PDB entry 9OLJ | electron microscopy, 3.52 A resolution | chains E and F of the 7 polymer chains in the assembly

[Chain E (and F)]
Name: Vesicle-fusing ATPase
From: Cricetulus griseus
Notes: EC 3.6.4.6; chain F of this document is another copy of the same molecule, construct and numbering; everything in this record applies to it too
UniProt: P18708 (NSF_CRIGR); residue numbers follow UniProt; this construct covers 1-744
Sequence (747 residues; numbered -2 to 744; the number before each row is that of its first residue; numbers below 1 keep their minus sign (Gly-2 is residue -2)):
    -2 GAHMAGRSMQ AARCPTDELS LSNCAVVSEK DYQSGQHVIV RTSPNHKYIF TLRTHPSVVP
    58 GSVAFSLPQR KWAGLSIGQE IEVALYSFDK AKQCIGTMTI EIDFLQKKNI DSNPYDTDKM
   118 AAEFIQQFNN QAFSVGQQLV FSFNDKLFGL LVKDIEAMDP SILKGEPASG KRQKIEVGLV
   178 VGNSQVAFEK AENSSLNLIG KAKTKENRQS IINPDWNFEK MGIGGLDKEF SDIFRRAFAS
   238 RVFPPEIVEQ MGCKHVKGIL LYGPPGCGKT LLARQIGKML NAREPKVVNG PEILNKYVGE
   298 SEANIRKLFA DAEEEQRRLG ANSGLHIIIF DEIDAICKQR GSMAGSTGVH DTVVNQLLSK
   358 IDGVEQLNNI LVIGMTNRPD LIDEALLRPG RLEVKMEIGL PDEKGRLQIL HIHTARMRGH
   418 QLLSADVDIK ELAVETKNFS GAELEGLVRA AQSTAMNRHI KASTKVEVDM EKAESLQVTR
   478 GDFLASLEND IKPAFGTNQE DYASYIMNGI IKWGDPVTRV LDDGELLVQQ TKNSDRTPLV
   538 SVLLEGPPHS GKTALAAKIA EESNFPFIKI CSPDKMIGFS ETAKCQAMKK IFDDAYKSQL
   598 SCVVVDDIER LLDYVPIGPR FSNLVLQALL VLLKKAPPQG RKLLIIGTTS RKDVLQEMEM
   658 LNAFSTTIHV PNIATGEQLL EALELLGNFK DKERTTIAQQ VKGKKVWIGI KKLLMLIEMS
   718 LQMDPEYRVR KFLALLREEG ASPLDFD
Unresolved in the structure: -2 to 205, 741-744 (chain F: -2 to 208, 336-343, 741-744)
Sequence notes: expression tag (-2 to 0)
Metal / ion sites: Mg2+: Thr550 (together with ATP)
Residues lining bound ligands:
  - ATP (adenosine-5'-triphosphate), molecule 1: Gly219, Ile220, Gly221, Leu223, Pro261, Pro262, Gly263, Cys264, Gly265, Lys266, Thr267, Leu268, Glu329, Asn374, Ile406, His410, Gly438, Ala439, Glu442
  - ATP, molecule 2: Tyr502, Met504, Asn505, Gly506, Ile507, Ile508, Trp510, Val514, Pro545, His546, Ser547, Gly548, Lys549, Thr550, Ala551, Leu552, Asp604, Ile707, Lys708
Reported in the primary citation:
  - post-translational modification sites: Ser207 (citing earlier work)

[Chain E / chain F interface]
Contacting residue pairs (47; chain E residue first):
  Ser207(E) - Val463(F)
  Phe231(E) - Ile457(F)  hydrophobic
  Arg232(E) - Asn454(F)
  Arg233(E) - Asp487(F)  salt bridge
  Ser237(E) - Met453(F)
  Val239(E) - Ile457(F)  hydrophobic
  Phe240(E) - Met453(F)
  Phe240(E) - His456(F)
  Phe240(E) - Ile457(F)  hydrophobic
  Gln247(E) - Arg413(F)
  Gln247(E) - His417(F)
  Met248(E) - Arg413(F)
  Met248(E) - Leu419(F)  hydrophobic
  Met248(E) - Gln449(F)
  Cys250(E) - Arg446(F)
  Lys251(E) - Arg446(F)  hydrogen bond (backbone-side chain)
  Val253(E) - Arg446(F)
  Arg337(E) - Pro288(F)
  Gly345(E) - Lys293(F)
  Gln526(E) - Gln719(F)  hydrogen bond
  Gln527(E) - Glu715(F)
  Gln527(E) - Met716(F)
  Gln527(E) - Gln719(F)
  Ser531(E) - Glu715(F)
  Asp532(E) - Glu715(F)
  Arg533(E) - Leu683(F)
  Arg533(E) - Asn685(F)
  Arg533(E) - Glu715(F)
  Thr534(E) - Met712(F)
  Thr534(E) - Glu715(F)
  Cys582(E) - Gly575(F)
  Lys586(E) - Ile574(F)
  Phe618(E) - Arg617(F)  hydrogen bond (backbone-side chain)
  Asn620(E) - Asp610(F)
  Asn620(E) - Val612(F)
  Gln624(E) - Arg607(F)  hydrogen bond
  Gln624(E) - Asp610(F)
  Gln624(E) - Val612(F)
  Val628(E) - Ile574(F)  hydrophobic
  Leu629(E) - Ile574(F)  hydrophobic
  Lys632(E) - Asp571(F)  hydrogen bond (side chain-backbone)
  Gln636(E) - Met504(F)
  Glu654(E) - Pro613(F)
  Glu656(E) - Arg648(F)  salt bridge
  Asn659(E) - His546(F)
  Ser662(E) - Lys709(F)
  Thr663(E) - Met716(F)
Also at the interface, not in a pair above, chain E (45 interface residues in all): Ser228, Ala236, Ile244, Val295, Thr349, Leu523, Pro616, Leu623, Ala625, Leu627, Met655
Also at the interface, not in a pair above, chain F (41 interface residues in all): Asn292, Ala447, Ser450, Lys458, Leu473, Asn505, Pro570, Tyr611, Ile614, Ile714

[Overview]
45 residues of chain E face 41 of chain F across their interface, with 5 hydrogen bonds and 2 salt bridges.
Polar contacts include Arg233(E)-Asp487(F), Glu656(E)-Arg648(F) and Lys251(E)-Arg446(F). Ligands of chain E:
ATP. From the paper: a modification site at Ser207(E).
Chain E and chain F are both Vesicle-fusing ATPase (Cricetulus griseus); the structure, 22bin20S complex
(NSF-alphaSNAP-2:2 syntaxin-1a:SNAP-25), hydrolyzing, class 18, was determined by electron microscopy (same
publication as 9OJR, 9OJU, 9OJZ, 9OK3, 9OK5, 9OKC and 17 further entries).
